Entry 4P7S (X-ray diffraction, 2.87 A resolution); this record covers chains A and C of the 3 polymer chains in the assembly.

[Chain A (and C)]
Name: Macrophage migration inhibitory factor-like protein
Source organism: Plasmodium falciparum
Notes: chain C of this document is another copy of the same molecule, construct and numbering; everything in this record applies to it too
Reference sequence: Q6Q3H7 (Q6Q3H7_PLAFA); residues 1-114 here correspond to UniProt positions 2-115 (UniProt number = residue number + 1)
Sequence (114 residues; row label = number of the first residue in the row):
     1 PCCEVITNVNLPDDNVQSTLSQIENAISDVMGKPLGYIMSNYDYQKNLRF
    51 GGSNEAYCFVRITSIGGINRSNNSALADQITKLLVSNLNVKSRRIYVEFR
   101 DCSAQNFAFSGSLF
Not modelled in the structure: 65-70, 102-105 (chain C: 28, 32-34, 65-67, 70-71, 102-107, 109-114)
Residues lining bound ligands: 2OK (4-(3-methoxy-5-methylphenoxy)-2-(4-methoxyphenyl)-6-methylpyridine): Phe50, Tyr57, Glu98, Phe99, Arg100, Asp101
Reported in the primary citation:
  - self-association interface (contacts with another copy of this molecule); pairs are residue here / residue on that copy: Gln45-Asn41 (hydrogen bond), Gln45-Asp43 (hydrogen bond)
  - binding site for 2OK: Pro1, Tyr37, Met39, Phe50, Tyr57, Ser64, Glu98, Phe99, Arg100, Asn106, Phe107, Ala108

[How chain A and chain C interact]
Contacting residue pairs - 42 pairs, chain A then chain C:
  Asp13(A) with Asn47(C)
  Val16(A) with Asn47(C)
  Gln17(A) with Asn47(C), hydrogen bond (side chain-backbone); Arg49(C), hydrogen bond; Asn54(C)
  Leu20(A) with Asn47(C); Arg49(C)
  Ser21(A) with Arg49(C)
  Glu24(A) with Arg49(C), salt bridge; Gly52(C)
  Gly36(A) with Gly51(C), hydrogen bond (backbone-backbone)
  Ile38(A) with Phe50(C); Gly51(C)
  Met39(A) with Arg49(C); Tyr57(C)
  Ser40(A) with Leu48(C); Arg49(C), hydrogen bond (backbone-backbone)
  Asn41(A) with Gln45(C), hydrogen bond; Asn47(C); Leu48(C), hydrogen bond (side chain-backbone)
  Tyr42(A) with Gln45(C)
  Asp43(A) with Gln45(C), hydrogen bond
  Asn106(A) with Phe99(C)
  Phe107(A) with Asn73(C); Val97(C); Glu98(C); Phe99(C), hydrogen bond (backbone-backbone)
  Ala108(A) with Tyr96(C); Val97(C)
  Phe109(A) with Asn73(C); Ala77(C), hydrophobic; Tyr96(C); Val97(C), hydrogen bond (backbone-backbone)
  Ser110(A) with Arg93(C); Ile95(C)
  Gly111(A) with Thr81(C); Ser92(C), hydrogen bond (backbone-side chain); Ile95(C), hydrogen bond (backbone-backbone)
  Ser112(A) with Ser92(C), hydrogen bond (backbone-backbone)
  Phe114(A) with Ser74(C); Ala77(C), hydrophobic; Asp78(C)
Other interface residues (no listed pair), chain A (22 interface residues in all): Tyr37
Other interface residues (no listed pair), chain C (24 interface residues in all): Phe59, Arg100, Asp101

[Summary]
22 residues of chain A and 24 residues of chain C are in contact, with 12 hydrogen bonds and 1 salt bridge.
Among the polar pairs are Glu24(A)-Arg49(C), Gln17(A)-Asn47(C) and Gln17(A)-Arg49(C). Chain A binds compound
2OK. From the paper: a binding site for 2OK at Pro1(A), Tyr37(A) and Met39(A) among others; a self-association
interface involving Gln45(A).
Chain A and chain C are both Macrophage migration inhibitory factor-like protein (Plasmodium falciparum); the
structure, Crystal structure of PfMIF in complex with
4-(3-methoxy-5-methylphenoxy)-2-(4-methoxyphenyl)-6-methylpyridine, was determined by X-ray diffraction (same
publication as 4P7M).
